PDB entry 6TDE | X-ray diffraction, 2.29 A resolution | chains B and E of the 5 polymer chains in the assembly

== Chain B ==
Name: Tubulin beta chain
Source organism: Ovis aries
Sequence (445 residues; row label = number of the first residue in the row; note: 10 numbers in that range are skipped by the numbering (no residue carries them; nothing is unmodelled there)):
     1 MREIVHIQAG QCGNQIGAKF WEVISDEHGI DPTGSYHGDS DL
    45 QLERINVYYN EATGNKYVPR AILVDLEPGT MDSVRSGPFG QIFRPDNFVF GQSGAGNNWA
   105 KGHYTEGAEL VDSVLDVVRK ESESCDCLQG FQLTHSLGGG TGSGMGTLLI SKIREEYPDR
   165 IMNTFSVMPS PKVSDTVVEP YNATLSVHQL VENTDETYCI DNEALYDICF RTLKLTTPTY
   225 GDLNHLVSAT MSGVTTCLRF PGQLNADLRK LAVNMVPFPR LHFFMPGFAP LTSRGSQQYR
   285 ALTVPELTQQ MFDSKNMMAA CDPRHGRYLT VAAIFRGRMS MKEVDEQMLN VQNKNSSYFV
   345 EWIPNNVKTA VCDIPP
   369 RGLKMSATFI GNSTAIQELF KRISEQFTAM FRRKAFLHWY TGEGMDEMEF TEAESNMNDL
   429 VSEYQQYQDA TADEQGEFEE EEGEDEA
Unresolved in the structure: 283-284, 443-455
Small-molecule neighbours:
  - GDP (guanosine-5'-diphosphate): Gly-10, Gln-11, Cys-12, Gln-15, Ile-16, Asp-69, Asn-101, Ser-140, Gly-142, Gly-143, Gly-144, Thr-145, Gly-146, Ser-147, Val-171, Pro-173, Val-177, Ser-178, Asp-179, Glu-183, Asn-206, Leu-209, Tyr-224, Leu-227, Asn-228
  - N3Z (N-[(10S)-3,4,5-trimethoxy-16-methylidene-14-oxatetracyclo[9.7.0.02,7.013,17]octadeca-1(18),2,4,6,11,13(17)-hexaen-10-yl]ethanamide): Val-238, Cys-241, Leu-242, Leu-248, Ala-250, Asp-251, Lys-254, Leu-255, Asn-258, Met-259, Thr-314, Val-315, Ala-316, Asn-349, Asn-350, Lys-352, Ala-354, Ile-378

== Chain E ==
Name: Stathmin-4
Source organism: Rattus norvegicus
UniProt: P63043 (STMN4_RAT); residues 5-145 here correspond to UniProt positions 49-189 (UniProt number = residue number + 44)
Sequence (143 residues; each row starts with the number of its first residue):
     3 XADMEVIELN KATSGQSWEV ILKPPSFDGV PEFNASLPRR RDPSLEEIQK KLEAAEERRK
    63 YQEAELLKHL AEKREHEREV IQKAIEENNN FIKMAKEKLA QKMESNKENR EAHLAAMLER
   123 LQEKDKHAEE VRKNKELKEE ASR
Unresolved in the structure: 3, 34-44
Sequence notes: acetylation (3); expression tag (4); engineered mutation Ala-14 (Cys58 in P63043), Trp-20 (Phe64 in P63043)
Modified positions: ACE (acetyl group) at position 3

== Interface between chain B and chain E ==
Contacting residue pairs (22; chain B residue first):
  Tyr-108(B) with His-78(E), hydrogen bond; Glu-79(E); Val-82(E), hydrophobic; Ile-83(E)
  Leu-152(B) with Glu-79(E)
  Ser-155(B) with Arg-76(E), hydrogen bond
  Lys-156(B) with Arg-76(E); Glu-79(E), salt bridge
  Glu-159(B) with Leu-69(E); Leu-72(E); Arg-76(E), salt bridge
  Pro-162(B) with Glu-65(E)
  Gln-193(B) with Lys-75(E), hydrogen bond
  Asn-197(B) with Lys-75(E)
  Thr-409(B) with Glu-89(E)
  Glu-411(B) with Val-82(E); Ala-86(E)
  Gly-412(B) with Val-82(E); Lys-85(E), hydrogen bond (backbone-side chain); Ala-86(E)
  Met-413(B) with Lys-85(E), hydrogen bond (backbone-side chain)
  Glu-417(B) with His-78(E), salt bridge
Interface residues without a listed pair, chain B (17 interface residues in all): His-107, Ala-112, Arg-158, Gly-410
Interface residues without a listed pair, chain E (13 interface residues in all): Ala-73

== In short ==
Chain B and chain E form an interface of 17 and 13 residues respectively; the contacts include 5 hydrogen
bonds and 3 salt bridges. Polar pairs include Lys-156(B)/Glu-79(E), Glu-159(B)/Arg-76(E) and
Glu-417(B)/His-78(E). Chain B binds GDP and compound N3Z.
Chain B is Tubulin beta chain (Ovis aries) and chain E is Stathmin-4 (Rattus norvegicus); the structure,
Tubulin-inhibitor complex, was determined by X-ray diffraction.
